9DC3 - chains A and F of the 120 polymer chains in the assembly; structure by electron microscopy, 2.31 A resolution.

== Chain A (and F) ==
Protein: Capsid protein
Organism: adeno-associated virus 8
Notes: chain F of this document is another copy of the same molecule, construct and numbering; everything in this record applies to it too
UniProt: Q8JQF8 (Q8JQF8_9VIRU); residues 204-738 here = UniProt positions 204-738
Amino-acid sequence (535 residues; row label = number of the first residue in the row):
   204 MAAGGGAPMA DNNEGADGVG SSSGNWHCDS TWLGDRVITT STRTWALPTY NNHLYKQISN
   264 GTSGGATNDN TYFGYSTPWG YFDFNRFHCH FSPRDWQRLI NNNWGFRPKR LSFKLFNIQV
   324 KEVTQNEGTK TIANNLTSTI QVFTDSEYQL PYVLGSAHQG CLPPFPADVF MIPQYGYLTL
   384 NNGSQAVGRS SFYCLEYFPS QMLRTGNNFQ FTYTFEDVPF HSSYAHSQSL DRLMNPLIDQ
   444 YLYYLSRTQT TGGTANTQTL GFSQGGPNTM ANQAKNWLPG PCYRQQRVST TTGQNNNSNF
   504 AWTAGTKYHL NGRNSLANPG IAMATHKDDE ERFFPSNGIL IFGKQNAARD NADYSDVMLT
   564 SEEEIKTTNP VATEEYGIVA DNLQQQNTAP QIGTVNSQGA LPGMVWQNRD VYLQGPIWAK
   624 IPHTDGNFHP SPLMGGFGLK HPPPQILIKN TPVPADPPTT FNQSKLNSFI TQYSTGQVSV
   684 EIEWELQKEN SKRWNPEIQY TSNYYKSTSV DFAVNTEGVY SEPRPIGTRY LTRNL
Not modelled in the structure: 204-218
What the authors report for this chain:
  - conformationally variable residues (side-chain flip): N670

== Chain A / chain F interface ==
Pairs across the interface (67):
  D232(A) - K695(F)  salt bridge
  S295(A) - W697(F)
  P296(A) - W697(F)
  P296(A) - P699(F)
  R297(A) - E692(F)  salt bridge
  R297(A) - R696(F)
  R297(A) - W697(F)  hydrogen bond (backbone-backbone)
  R297(A) - N698(F)
  R297(A) - E700(F)  salt bridge
  R297(A) - L734(F)
  Q300(A) - P699(F)
  Q300(A) - E700(F)  hydrogen bond (side chain-backbone)
  Q300(A) - Q702(F)
  R301(A) - E692(F)  salt bridge
  R301(A) - S694(F)  hydrogen bond (side chain-backbone)
  N304(A) - Q702(F)
  N305(A) - N305(F)  hydrogen bond
  P367(A) - W697(F)
  P369(A) - W697(F)
  D532(A) - K709(F)  salt bridge
  E566(A) - Y707(F)  hydrogen bond
  E692(A) - R297(F)  salt bridge
  E692(A) - R301(F)  salt bridge
  S694(A) - R301(F)  hydrogen bond (backbone-side chain)
  K695(A) - D232(F)  salt bridge
  R696(A) - R297(F)
  W697(A) - S295(F)
  W697(A) - P296(F)
  W697(A) - R297(F)  hydrogen bond (backbone-backbone)
  W697(A) - P367(F)
  W697(A) - P369(F)
  W697(A) - F715(F)
  W697(A) - Y723(F)  hydrogen bond
  N698(A) - R297(F)
  N698(A) - V713(F)
  N698(A) - D714(F)
  P699(A) - P296(F)
  P699(A) - Q300(F)
  P699(A) - Y703(F)  hydrophobic
  P699(A) - S705(F)
  P699(A) - F715(F)
  E700(A) - R297(F)  salt bridge
  E700(A) - Q300(F)  hydrogen bond (backbone-side chain)
  E700(A) - T704(F)
  E700(A) - S705(F)  hydrogen bond (backbone-backbone)
  I701(A) - T704(F)
  I701(A) - S705(F)  hydrogen bond (backbone-side chain)
  Q702(A) - Q300(F)
  Q702(A) - N304(F)
  Q702(A) - Y703(F)
  Q702(A) - T704(F)  hydrogen bond (backbone-side chain)
  Y703(A) - P699(F)  hydrophobic
  Y703(A) - Q702(F)
  T704(A) - E700(F)
  T704(A) - I701(F)
  T704(A) - Q702(F)  hydrogen bond (side chain-backbone)
  S705(A) - P699(F)
  S705(A) - E700(F)  hydrogen bond (backbone-backbone)
  S705(A) - I701(F)  hydrogen bond (side chain-backbone)
  Y707(A) - E566(F)  hydrogen bond
  K709(A) - D532(F)  salt bridge
  V713(A) - N698(F)
  D714(A) - N698(F)
  F715(A) - W697(F)
  F715(A) - P699(F)
  Y723(A) - W697(F)  hydrogen bond
  L734(A) - R297(F)
Interface residues without a listed pair, chain A (35 interface residues in all): C231, F368, E534
Interface residues without a listed pair, chain F (35 interface residues in all): C231, F368, E534

== In short ==
The chain A/chain F interface involves 35 residues from each chain, with 17 hydrogen bonds and 10 salt
bridges. Among the polar pairs are D232(A)-K695(F), R297(A)-E692(F) and R297(A)-E700(F). The paper reports
conformational variability at N670(A).
Both chains are Capsid protein (adeno-associated virus 8). Entry 9DC3 (AAV8 in complex with the AAVX affinity
ligand) was determined by electron microscopy together with 9DC2 from the same study.
